PDB entry 8PNC | X-ray diffraction, 2.05 A resolution | chains A and D of the 3 polymer chains in the assembly

[Chain A]
Molecule: BarH-like 2 homeobox protein
Source organism: Homo sapiens
Reference sequence: Q9NY43 (BARH2_HUMAN); residue numbers follow UniProt; this construct covers 231-292
Chain sequence (62 residues; numbered 231 to 292; the number before each row is that of its first residue):
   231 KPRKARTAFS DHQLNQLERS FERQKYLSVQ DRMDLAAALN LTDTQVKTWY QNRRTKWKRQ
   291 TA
Unresolved in the structure: 231
Swiss-Prot annotation at these positions:
  - DNA-binding region: Pro-232 to Thr-291 (Homeobox)
Reported in the primary citation:
  - binding site for the 12-nt DNA strand: Thr-278, Asn-282
  - binding site for the 12-nt DNA strand: Thr-278
  - binding site for the 12-nt DNA strand (chain D): Thr-285
  - mutagenesis - T278I, T278V: unchanged binding to TAAAC

[Chain D]
Molecule: 12-nt DNA strand
Sequence (12 nucleotides; each row starts with the number of its first residue):
     1 AACCACTTAG CG

[Chain A / chain D interface]
Contacting residue pairs (15; chain A residue first):
  Arg-233(A) with DT8(D), base contact; DA9(D), sugar contact
  Arg-236(A) with DA9(D), base contact; DG10(D), hydrogen bond to the base
  Tyr-256(A) with DC4(D), hydrogen bond to the phosphate
  Val-259(A) with DA2(D), phosphate contact
  Arg-262(A) with DA2(D), salt bridge to the phosphate
  Lys-277(A) with DA2(D), salt bridge to the phosphate; DC3(D), phosphate contact
  Gln-281(A) with DC3(D), sugar contact; DC4(D), hydrogen bond to the phosphate
  Arg-284(A) with DC3(D), salt bridge to the phosphate; DC4(D), salt bridge to the phosphate
  Lys-288(A) with DC4(D), sugar contact; DA5(D), salt bridge to the phosphate
Other interface residues (no listed pair), chain A (12 interface residues in all): Ala-238, Leu-257, Asn-282
Other interface residues (no listed pair), chain D (10 interface residues in all): DC6, DC11, DG12

[Summary]
Chain A and chain D form an interface of 12 and 10 residues respectively; the contacts include 3 hydrogen
bonds and 5 salt bridges. Among the polar pairs are Arg-236(A)/DG10(D), Tyr-256(A)/DC4(D) and
Gln-281(A)/DC4(D). From the paper: a binding site for the 12-nt DNA strand at Thr-278(A) and Asn-282(A); T278I
and T278V of chain A leave binding to TAAAC unchanged.
Chain A is BarH-like 2 homeobox protein (Homo sapiens) and chain D is a 12-nt DNA strand; the structure,
Transcription factor BARHL2 bound to TAAGT DNA sequence, was determined by X-ray diffraction, deposited
together with 7Z5I, 7Z5K, 8PM5, 8PM7, 8PMC, 8PMF and 4 further entries.
